Entry 5T16 (X-ray diffraction, 2.78 A resolution); this record covers chains A and B of the 8 polymer chains in the assembly.

# Chain A (and B)
Name: Ribonuclease 3
Source organism: Saccharomyces cerevisiae (strain ATCC 204508 / S288c)
Notes: EC 3.1.26.3; chain B of this document is another copy of the same molecule, construct and numbering; everything in this record applies to it too
UniProtKB: Q02555 (RNT1_YEAST); numbering as in UniProt (aligned over 184-459)
Chain sequence (276 residues; numbered 184 to 459; the number before each row is that of its first residue):
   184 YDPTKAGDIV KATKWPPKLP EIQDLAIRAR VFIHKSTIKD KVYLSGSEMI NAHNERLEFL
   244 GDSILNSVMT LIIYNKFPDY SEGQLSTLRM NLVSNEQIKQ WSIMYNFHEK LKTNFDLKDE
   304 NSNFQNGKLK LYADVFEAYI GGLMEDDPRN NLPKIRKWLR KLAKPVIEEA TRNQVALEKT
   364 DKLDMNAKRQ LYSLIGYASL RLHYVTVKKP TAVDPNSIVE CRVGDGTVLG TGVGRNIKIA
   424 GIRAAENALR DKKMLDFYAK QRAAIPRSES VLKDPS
Reported in the primary citation:
  - conformationally variable residues (domain motion): G409

# How chain A and chain B interact
Pairs across the interface - 47 pairs, chain A then chain B:
  V225(A) - N369(B)
  S230(A) - D262(B)  hydrogen bond
  I233(A) - D262(B)
  I233(A) - Y263(B)
  I233(A) - S264(B)
  N234(A) - P261(B)
  N234(A) - D262(B)  hydrogen bond
  E238(A) - E265(B)
  R239(A) - Y257(B)  hydrogen bond (side chain-backbone)
  R239(A) - F260(B)  hydrogen bond (side chain-backbone)
  R239(A) - P261(B)  hydrogen bond (side chain-backbone)
  R239(A) - Y263(B)  hydrogen bond (side chain-backbone)
  L240(A) - Y257(B)
  E241(A) - E265(B)
  F242(A) - T253(B)
  F242(A) - E265(B)
  F242(A) - L268(B)  hydrophobic
  F242(A) - S269(B)
  F242(A) - R272(B)
  L243(A) - Y257(B)  hydrophobic
  S246(A) - N249(B)
  S246(A) - S250(B)
  S246(A) - T253(B)
  S250(A) - S246(B)
  T253(A) - F242(B)
  T253(A) - S246(B)  hydrogen bond
  Y257(A) - R239(B)  hydrogen bond (backbone-side chain)
  Y257(A) - L240(B)
  Y257(A) - L243(B)  hydrophobic
  Y257(A) - E328(B)  hydrogen bond
  F260(A) - R239(B)  hydrogen bond (backbone-side chain)
  P261(A) - N234(B)
  P261(A) - R239(B)  hydrogen bond (backbone-side chain)
  D262(A) - S230(B)  hydrogen bond
  D262(A) - I233(B)
  D262(A) - N234(B)  hydrogen bond
  Y263(A) - I233(B)
  Y263(A) - R239(B)  hydrogen bond (backbone-side chain)
  S264(A) - I233(B)
  E265(A) - E238(B)
  E265(A) - E241(B)
  E265(A) - F242(B)
  L268(A) - R239(B)
  L268(A) - F242(B)  hydrophobic
  R272(A) - F242(B)
  E328(A) - Y257(B)  hydrogen bond
  N369(A) - V225(B)
Other interface residues (no listed pair), chain A (27 interface residues in all): N249, S269, M327
Other interface residues (no listed pair), chain B (27 interface residues in all): L254

# Summary
The chain A/chain B interface involves 27 residues from each chain, with 15 hydrogen bonds. Among the polar
pairs are S230(A)-D262(B), N234(A)-D262(B) and R239(A)-Y257(B). The paper reports conformational variability
at G409(A).
Both chains are Ribonuclease 3 (Saccharomyces cerevisiae (strain ATCC 204508 / S288c)). Entry 5T16 (Crystal
structure of yeast RNase III (Rnt1p) complexed with a non-hydrolyzable RNA substrate analog) was determined by
X-ray diffraction.
